PDB entry 6MAT | electron microscopy, 4.50 A resolution (low resolution: residue-level contacts below are approximate; hydrogen-bond / salt-bridge calls are withheld) | chains E and F of the 7 polymer chains in the assembly

Chain E (and F):
Name: Rix7 mutant
Organism: Chaetomium thermophilum (strain DSM 1495 / CBS 144.50 / IMI 039719)
Notes: chain F of this document is another copy of the same molecule, construct and numbering; everything in this record applies to it too
UniProtKB: G0RZG1 (G0RZG1_CHATD); residues 1-802 here = UniProt positions 1-802
Chain sequence (813 residues; row label = number of the first residue in the row):
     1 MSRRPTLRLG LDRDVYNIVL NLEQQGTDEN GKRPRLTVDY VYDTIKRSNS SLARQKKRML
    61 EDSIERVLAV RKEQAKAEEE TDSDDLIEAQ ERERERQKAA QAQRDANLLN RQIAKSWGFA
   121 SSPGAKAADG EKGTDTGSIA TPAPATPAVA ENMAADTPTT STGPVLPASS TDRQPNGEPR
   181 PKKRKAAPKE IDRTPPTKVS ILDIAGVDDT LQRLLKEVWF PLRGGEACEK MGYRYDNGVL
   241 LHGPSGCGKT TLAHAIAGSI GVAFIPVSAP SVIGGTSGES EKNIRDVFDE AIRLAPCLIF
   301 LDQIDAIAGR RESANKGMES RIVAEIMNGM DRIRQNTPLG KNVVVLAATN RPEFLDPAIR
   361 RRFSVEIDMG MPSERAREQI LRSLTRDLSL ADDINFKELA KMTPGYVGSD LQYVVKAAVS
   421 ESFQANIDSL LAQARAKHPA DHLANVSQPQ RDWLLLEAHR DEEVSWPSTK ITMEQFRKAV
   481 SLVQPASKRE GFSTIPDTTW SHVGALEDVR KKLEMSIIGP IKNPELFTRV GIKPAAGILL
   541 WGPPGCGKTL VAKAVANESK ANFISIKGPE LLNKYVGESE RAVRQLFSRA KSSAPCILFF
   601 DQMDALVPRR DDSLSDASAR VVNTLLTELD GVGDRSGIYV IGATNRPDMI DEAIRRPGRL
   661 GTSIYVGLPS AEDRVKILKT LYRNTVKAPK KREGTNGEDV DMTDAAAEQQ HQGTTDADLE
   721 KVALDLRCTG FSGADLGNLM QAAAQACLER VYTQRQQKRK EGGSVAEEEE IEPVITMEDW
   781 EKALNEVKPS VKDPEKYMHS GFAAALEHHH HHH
Unresolved in the structure: 1-192, 687-711, 763-767, 791-813
Differences from the reference sequence: engineered mutation Gln303 (Glu in G0RZG1), Gln602 (Glu in G0RZG1); expression tag (803-813)
Residues lining bound ligands:
  - ATP (adenosine-5'-triphosphate), molecule 1: Asp203, Ile204, Pro244, Ser245, Gly246, Cys247, Gly248, Lys249, Thr250, Thr251, Asn350, Ile380, Gly408, Ser409, Gln412
  - ATP, molecule 2: Asp331, Arg334, Arg362
  - ATP, molecule 3: Asp630, Arg656, Arg659

Interface between chain E and chain F:
Pairs across the interface (48):
  Thr197(E) - Gln335(F)
  Lys198(E) - Gln335(F)
  Val199(E) - Gln335(F)
  Ser245(E) - Arg361(F)
  Pro270(E) - Arg311(F)
  Ile273(E) - Gly317(F)
  Gly274(E) - Gly317(F)
  Leu388(E) - Tyr233(F)
  Lys416(E) - Arg234(F)
  Lys416(E) - Arg334(F)
  Val419(E) - Tyr233(F)
  Phe423(E) - Phe220(F)
  Phe423(E) - Met231(F)
  Phe423(E) - Tyr233(F)
  Leu430(E) - Trp219(F)
  Ser447(E) - Asp208(F)
  Pro449(E) - Asp208(F)
  Pro449(E) - Gln212(F)
  Gln450(E) - Ile204(F)
  Gln450(E) - Ala205(F)
  Trp453(E) - Leu211(F)
  Trp453(E) - Leu215(F)
  Trp453(E) - Ile256(F)
  Trp453(E) - Ser259(F)
  Leu456(E) - Leu215(F)
  Leu456(E) - Trp219(F)
  Glu457(E) - Ile201(F)
  Glu457(E) - Ser259(F)
  Arg460(E) - Arg223(F)
  Arg460(E) - Gly258(F)
  Arg460(E) - Ser259(F)
  Arg460(E) - Ile260(F)
  Trp466(E) - Trp219(F)
  Trp466(E) - Phe220(F)
  Trp466(E) - Ala227(F)
  Arg489(E) - Arg620(F)
  Arg489(E) - Thr624(F)
  Lys567(E) - Arg656(F)
  Asn573(E) - Ser613(F)
  Thr685(E) - Arg529(F)
  Leu748(E) - Leu526(F)
  Tyr752(E) - Met515(F)
  Tyr752(E) - Gly519(F)
  Tyr752(E) - Asn523(F)
  Arg755(E) - Asn523(F)
  Ile771(E) - Leu526(F)
  Ile771(E) - Arg529(F)
  Pro773(E) - Arg529(F)
Other interface residues (no listed pair), chain E (44 interface residues in all): Ser271, Gly275, Asp387, Ser389, Asp452, Asp461, Glu462, Glu463, Pro467, Ser468, Thr469, Glu570, Glu578, Gln741, Glu749
Other interface residues (no listed pair), chain F (45 interface residues in all): Leu214, Glu226, Tyr235, Gly261, Lys316, Ser320, Ala324, Ile518, Phe527, Thr528, Val530, Ile532, Glu580

In short:
Chain E and chain F form an interface of 44 and 45 residues respectively. Ligands of chain E: 3 copies of ATP.
Chain E and chain F are both Rix7 mutant (Chaetomium thermophilum (strain DSM 1495 / CBS 144.50 / IMI
039719)); the structure, Cryo-EM structure of the essential ribosome assembly AAA-ATPase Rix7, was determined
by electron microscopy.
